PDB entry 4YYA | X-ray diffraction, 2.60 A resolution | chains A and B

== Chain A ==
Name: HA1
Organism: unidentified influenza virus
Amino-acid sequence (325 residues; row label = number of the first residue in the row):
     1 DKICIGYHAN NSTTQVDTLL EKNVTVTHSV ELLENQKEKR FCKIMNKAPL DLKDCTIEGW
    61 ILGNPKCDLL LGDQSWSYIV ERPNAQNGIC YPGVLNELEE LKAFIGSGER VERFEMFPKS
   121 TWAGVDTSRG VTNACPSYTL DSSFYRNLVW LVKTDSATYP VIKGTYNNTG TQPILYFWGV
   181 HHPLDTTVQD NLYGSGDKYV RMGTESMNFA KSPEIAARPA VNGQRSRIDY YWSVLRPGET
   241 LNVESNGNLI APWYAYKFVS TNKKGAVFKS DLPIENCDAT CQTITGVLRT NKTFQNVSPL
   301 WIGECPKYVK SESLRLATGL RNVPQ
Disulfides: C42-C277, C55-C67, C90-C135, C281-C305
Glycans and other covalent adducts: N-acetylglucosamine (NAG) linked to N23, N167

== Chain B ==
Name: HA2
Organism: unidentified influenza virus
Amino-acid sequence (171 residues; row label = number of the first residue in the row):
   330 GIFGAIAGFI EGGWTGMIDG WYGYHHENSQ GSGYAADRES TQKAIDGITN KVNSIINKMN
   390 TQFEAVDHEF SNLERRIGNL NKRMEDGFLD VWTYNAELLV LLENERTLDL HDANVKNLYE
   450 KVKSQLRDNA NDLGNGCFEF WHKCDNECME SVKNGTYDYP KYQKESKLNR Q
Disulfides: C473-C477
Glycans and other covalent adducts: N-acetylglucosamine (NAG) linked to N483

== Interface between chain A and chain B ==
Cross-chain cystine bridges: C4(A)-C466(B)
Contacting residue pairs (121; chain A residue first):
  D1(A) - E356(B)
  D1(A) - N357(B)
  D1(A) - S358(B)
  D1(A) - E468(B)
  D1(A) - F469(B)  hydrogen bond (backbone-backbone)
  D1(A) - K472(B)
  D1(A) - C473(B)  hydrogen bond (side chain-backbone)
  K2(A) - H355(B)
  K2(A) - E356(B)  hydrogen bond (backbone-backbone)
  K2(A) - F467(B)
  K2(A) - F469(B)
  K2(A) - M478(B)
  I3(A) - Y353(B)  hydrophobic
  I3(A) - H354(B)
  I3(A) - G465(B)
  I3(A) - C466(B)
  I3(A) - F467(B)  hydrogen bond (backbone-backbone)
  I3(A) - F469(B)  hydrophobic
  C4(A) - W343(B)
  C4(A) - G352(B)
  C4(A) - Y353(B)
  C4(A) - H354(B)  hydrogen bond (backbone-backbone)
  C4(A) - G465(B)
  C4(A) - C466(B)  disulfide
  I5(A) - I339(B)
  I5(A) - W343(B)
  I5(A) - G352(B)
  I5(A) - Y448(B)
  I5(A) - V451(B)  hydrophobic
  I5(A) - G465(B)  hydrogen bond (backbone-backbone)
  I5(A) - F467(B)  hydrophobic
  G6(A) - W343(B)
  G6(A) - M346(B)
  G6(A) - Y351(B)
  G6(A) - G352(B)  hydrogen bond (backbone-backbone)
  Y7(A) - I335(B)
  Y7(A) - A336(B)  hydrogen bond (side chain-backbone)
  Y7(A) - I339(B)  hydrogen bond (side chain-backbone)
  Y7(A) - E340(B)
  Y7(A) - G341(B)  hydrogen bond (side chain-backbone)
  Y7(A) - G342(B)
  Y7(A) - W343(B)  hydrogen bond (backbone-backbone)
  Y7(A) - M346(B)
  Y7(A) - W350(B)
  Y7(A) - V444(B)  hydrophobic
  H8(A) - M346(B)  hydrogen bond (side chain-backbone)
  H8(A) - I347(B)
  H8(A) - G349(B)
  H8(A) - W350(B)  hydrogen bond (backbone-backbone)
  A9(A) - G342(B)
  A9(A) - W343(B)  hydrogen bond (backbone-backbone)
  A9(A) - T344(B)
  V16(A) - N433(B)
  D17(A) - L430(B)
  D17(A) - N433(B)  hydrogen bond (backbone-side chain)
  T18(A) - L430(B)
  T18(A) - N433(B)
  T18(A) - E434(B)
  L19(A) - L430(B)  hydrogen bond (backbone-backbone)
  L19(A) - L431(B)  hydrophobic
  L19(A) - E434(B)
  L20(A) - E434(B)
  H28(A) - W350(B)  hydrogen bond
  E99(A) - E398(B)
  E99(A) - F399(B)
  E99(A) - S400(B)
  K102(A) - E398(B)  salt bridge
  A103(A) - H397(B)
  K264(A) - E393(B)  salt bridge
  A266(A) - D396(B)
  V267(A) - D396(B)  hydrogen bond (backbone-side chain)
  K269(A) - E398(B)  salt bridge
  T293(A) - I385(B)
  T293(A) - M388(B)
  F294(A) - M388(B)  hydrophobic
  F294(A) - A425(B)  hydrophobic
  P299(A) - A394(B)
  L300(A) - A394(B)  hydrophobic
  L300(A) - V395(B)
  W301(A) - Q391(B)
  W301(A) - F392(B)
  W301(A) - E393(B)  hydrogen bond
  C305(A) - Q391(B)  hydrogen bond (backbone-side chain)
  K307(A) - M388(B)  hydrogen bond (side chain-backbone)
  K307(A) - T390(B)  hydrogen bond (side chain-backbone)
  K307(A) - Q391(B)
  K307(A) - W421(B)
  Y308(A) - L418(B)  hydrophobic
  V309(A) - L418(B)  hydrophobic
  V309(A) - W421(B)
  V309(A) - T422(B)
  K310(A) - L418(B)
  K310(A) - D419(B)
  K310(A) - T422(B)  hydrogen bond (backbone-side chain)
  S311(A) - T422(B)
  S311(A) - E426(B)  hydrogen bond
  L314(A) - A425(B)  hydrophobic
  L314(A) - E426(B)
  R315(A) - V429(B)
  R315(A) - N433(B)  hydrogen bond (backbone-side chain)
  L316(A) - I384(B)  hydrophobic
  L316(A) - V429(B)  hydrophobic
  L316(A) - N433(B)
  A317(A) - N433(B)  hydrogen bond (backbone-side chain)
  A317(A) - T436(B)
  T318(A) - W350(B)
  T318(A) - I377(B)
  T318(A) - T436(B)
  T318(A) - H440(B)  hydrogen bond (backbone-side chain)
  G319(A) - W350(B)
  G319(A) - L437(B)
  G319(A) - H440(B)  hydrogen bond (backbone-side chain)
  L320(A) - I335(B)  hydrophobic
  L320(A) - W350(B)  hydrophobic
  L320(A) - H440(B)
  R321(A) - L437(B)
  V323(A) - E340(B)
  V323(A) - G341(B)
  V323(A) - G342(B)  hydrogen bond (backbone-backbone)
  Q325(A) - G341(B)
  Q325(A) - G342(B)  hydrogen bond (side chain-backbone)
Also at the interface, not in a pair above, chain A (51 interface residues in all): N10, V24, V26, T27, L32, G265, P306, P324
Also at the interface, not in a pair above, chain B (70 interface residues in all): V381, E403, L427, E432, L447, L455, L462, H471, V481, K482

== In short ==
51 residues of chain A face 70 of chain B across their interface; the contacts include 1 disulfide bond, 30
hydrogen bonds and 3 salt bridges. Polar pairs include K102(A)-E398(B), K264(A)-E393(B) and K269(A)-E398(B).
Covalently linked N-acetylglucosamine: at N23(A) and N167(A). Covalently linked N-acetylglucosamine: at
N483(B).
Here chain A is HA1 and chain B is HA2, both from unidentified influenza virus. Entry 4YYA (The structure of
hemagglutinin from a H6N1 influenza virus (A/Taiwan/2/2013) in complex with avian receptor analog ...) was
determined by X-ray diffraction.
